3HR5 - chains Q and V of the 3 polymer chains in the assembly; structure by X-ray diffraction, 2.40 A resolution.

Chain Q:
Protein: Fab h47H4 light chain
Source organism: Mus musculus
Notes: antibody fragment or engineered binder
Sequence (219 residues; row label = number of the first residue in the row):
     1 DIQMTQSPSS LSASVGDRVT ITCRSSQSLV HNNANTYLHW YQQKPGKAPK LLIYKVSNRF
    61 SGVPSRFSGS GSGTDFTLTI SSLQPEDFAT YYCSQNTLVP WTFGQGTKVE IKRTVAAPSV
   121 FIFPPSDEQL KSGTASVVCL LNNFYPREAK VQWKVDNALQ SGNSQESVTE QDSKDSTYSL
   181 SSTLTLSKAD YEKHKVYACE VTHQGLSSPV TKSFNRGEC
Disulfide bonds: Cys23-Cys93, Cys139-Cys199

Chain V:
Protein: M1prime-derived peptide
Sequence (35 residues; numbered 6 to 40; the number before each row is that of its first residue):
     6 SAQSQRAPDR VLCHSGQQQG LPRAAGGSVP HPRCH
Not modelled in the structure: 6, 17-40

How chain Q and chain V interact:
Pairs across the interface (15; chain Q residue first):
  His31(Q) - Gln8(V)  hydrogen bond
  His31(Q) - Ser9(V)  hydrogen bond (side chain-backbone)
  His31(Q) - Arg11(V)
  Asn32(Q) - Gln8(V)  hydrogen bond (backbone-side chain)
  Tyr37(Q) - Arg11(V)
  Asn96(Q) - Ser9(V)  hydrogen bond (backbone-side chain)
  Asn96(Q) - Arg11(V)  hydrogen bond
  Thr97(Q) - Gln8(V)
  Thr97(Q) - Ser9(V)  hydrogen bond (backbone-side chain)
  Leu98(Q) - Ala7(V)
  Leu98(Q) - Ser9(V)
  Val99(Q) - Ala7(V)  hydrogen bond (backbone-backbone)
  Val99(Q) - Ser9(V)
  Trp101(Q) - Ser9(V)
  Trp101(Q) - Arg11(V)
Interface residues without a listed pair, chain Q (10 interface residues in all): Val30, Asn33

In short:
10 residues of chain Q and 4 residues of chain V are in contact; the contacts include 7 hydrogen bonds. Among
the polar pairs are His31(Q)-Gln8(V), His31(Q)-Ser9(V) and Asn32(Q)-Gln8(V).
Chain Q is Fab h47H4 light chain (Mus musculus) and chain V is M1prime-derived peptide; the structure, M1prime
peptide from IgE bound by humanized antibody 47H4 Fab, was determined by X-ray diffraction.
